PDB entry 7TAC | electron microscopy, 3.60 A resolution | chains A and C of the 6 polymer chains in the assembly

# Chain A
Molecule: Regulatory protein NPR1
From: Arabidopsis thaliana
UniProt: P93002 (NPR1_ARATH); numbering as in UniProt (aligned over 1-593)
Chain sequence (609 residues; numbered -5 to 603; the number before each row is that of its first residue; numbers below 1 keep their minus sign (Gly-5 is residue -5)):
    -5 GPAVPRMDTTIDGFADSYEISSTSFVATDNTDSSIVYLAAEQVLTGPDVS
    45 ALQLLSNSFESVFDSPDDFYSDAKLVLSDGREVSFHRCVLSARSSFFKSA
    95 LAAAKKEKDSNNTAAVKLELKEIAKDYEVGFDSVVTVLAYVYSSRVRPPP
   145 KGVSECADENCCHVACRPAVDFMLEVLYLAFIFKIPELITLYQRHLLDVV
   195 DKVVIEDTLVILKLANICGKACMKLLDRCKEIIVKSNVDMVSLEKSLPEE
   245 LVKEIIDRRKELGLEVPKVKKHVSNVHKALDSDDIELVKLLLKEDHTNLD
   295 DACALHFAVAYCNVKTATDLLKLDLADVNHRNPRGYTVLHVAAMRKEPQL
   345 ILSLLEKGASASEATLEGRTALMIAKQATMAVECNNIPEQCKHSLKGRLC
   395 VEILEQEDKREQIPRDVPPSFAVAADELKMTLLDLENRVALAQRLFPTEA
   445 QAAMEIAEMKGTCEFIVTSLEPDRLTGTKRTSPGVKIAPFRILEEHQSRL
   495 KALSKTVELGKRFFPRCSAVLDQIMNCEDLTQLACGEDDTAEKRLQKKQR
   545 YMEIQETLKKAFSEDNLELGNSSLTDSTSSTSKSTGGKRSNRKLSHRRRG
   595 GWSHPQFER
Disordered / not traced: -5 to 41, 101-108, 380-387, 405-603
Sequence notes: expression tag (-5 to 0, 594-603)
Bound ions: Zn2+: Cys150, Cys155, His157, Cys160
Swiss-Prot annotation at these positions:
  - zinc finger: Val147 to Arg161 (C2HC NPR-type)
  - motif: Ile345 to Leu348 (SIM3, required fo binding to SUMO3 and subsequent sumoylation), Lys537 to Lys554 (Nuclear localization signal)
  - binding site (Zn(2+)): Cys150, Cys155, His157, Cys160
  - binding site (salicylate): Arg432
  - modified residue: Ser11 (Phosphoserine), Ser15 (Phosphoserine), Ser55 (Phosphoserine), Ser59 (Phosphoserine), Cys156 (S-nitrosocysteine)
  - natural variant: Ser93 (S93N: In strain: cv. Wassilewskija), Ala96 (A96T: In strain: cv. Wassilewskija), Ala108 (deletion: In strain: cv. Wassilewskija), Ser268 (S268W: In strain: cv. Wassilewskija), Gln406 (Q406P: In strain: cv. Wassilewskija)
  - mutagenesis: Ser11 (S11A: Loss of ubiquitination and degradation, but normal interaction with SUMO3 and subsequent sumoylation associated with its localization to nuclear bodies; when associated with A-15 ...), Ser15 (S15A: Loss of ubiquitination and degradation, but normal interaction with SUMO3 and subsequent sumoylation associated with its localization to nuclear bodies; when associated with A-11 ...), Leu49 (L49D: In dim; impaired dimerization and oligomerization leading to increased nuclear accumulation, but lost ability to activate as-1 elements-containing gene promoters (e.g ...), Phe53 (F53D: In dim; impaired dimerization and oligomerization leading to increased nuclear accumulation, but lost ability to activate as-1 elements-containing gene promoters (e.g ...), Ser55 (S55A: Normal binding to SUMO3 and subsequent sumoylation associated with its localization to nuclear bodies and elevated levels of defense genes expression (e.g ...), Val56 (V56D: In dim; impaired dimerization and oligomerization leading to increased nuclear accumulation, but lost ability to activate as-1 elements-containing gene promoters (e.g ...), Ser59 (S59A: Normal binding to SUMO3 and subsequent sumoylation associated with its localization to nuclear bodies and elevated levels of defense genes expression (e.g ...), Cys82 (C82A: Prevents oligomerization but not homodimerization and leads to nuclear localization. Constitutive PR1 gene expression conferring constitutive resistance to Pseudomonas syringae pv ...), Val83 (V83K: In dim; impaired dimerization and oligomerization leading to increased nuclear accumulation, but lost ability to activate as-1 elements-containing gene promoters (e.g ...), Cys150 (C150A: Defective interaction with TGA factors (e.g. TGA3) and consequent disruption of transcriptional regulatory activity; C150Y: In npr1-2 ...), Ala151 to Asp152 (Defective interaction with TGA factors (e.g. TGA3) and consequent disruption of transcriptional regulatory activity), Cys155 (C155A: Defective interaction with TGA factors (e.g. TGA3) and consequent disruption of transcriptional regulatory activity; C155Y: In npr1-35; defective interaction with TGA factors (e.g ...), 12 further mutagenesis entries in UniProt
What the authors report for this chain:
  - mutagenesis - L281D, L284D: abolished signaling in response to SA
  - mutagenesis - H300Y, H334Y: abolished signaling (citing earlier work)
  - mutagenesis - C150A, C150Y, C155A, C155Y, C160A: decreased binding to TGA3
  - mutagenesis - C150A, C150Y, C155A, C155Y, C160A: decreased signaling
  - mutagenesis - H157A: unchanged signaling
  - mutagenesis - A151P/D152R: abolished binding to TGA3
  - mutagenesis - A151P/D152R: abolished signaling
  - mutagenesis - L346D, L393D, I397D: decreased signaling in response to SA
  - mutagenesis - L346D, L393D, Q400C/E401L/R506C: unchanged binding to TGA3
  - mutagenesis - Q400C/E401L/R506C: increased signaling
  - mutagenesis - L49D/F53D/V56D/V83K: abolished binding to Regulatory protein NPR1 (chain A)

# Chain C
Molecule: Transcription factor TGA3
From: Arabidopsis thaliana
UniProt: Q39234 (TGA3_ARATH); residues 87-384 here = UniProt positions 87-384
Chain sequence (323 residues; row label = number of the first residue in the row):
    84 GPANNDQDEDRINDKMKRRLAQNREAARKSRLRKKAHVQQLEESRLKLSQ
   134 LEQELVRARQQGLCVRNSSDTSYLGPAGNMNSGIAAFEMEYTHWLEEQNR
   184 RVSEIRTALQAHIGDIELKMLVDSCLNHYANLFRMKADAAKADVFFLMSG
   234 MWRTSTERFFQWIGGFRPSELLNVVMPYVEPLTDQQLLEVRNLQQSSQQA
   284 EEALSQGLDKLQQGLVESIAIQIKVVESVNHGAPMASAMENLQALESFVN
   334 QADHLRQQTLQQMSKILTTRQAARGLLALGEYFHRLRALSSLWAARPREH
   384 TGGDYKDDDDKSSGYPYDVPDYA
Disordered / not traced: 84-163, 310-315, 379-406
Sequence notes: expression tag (84-86, 385-406)
Swiss-Prot annotation at these positions:
  - region: Lys98 to Lys118 (Basic motif), Leu124 to Leu138 (Leucine-zipper)
  - motif: Met99 to Asn106 (Nuclear localization signal)
  - binding site (hexadecanoate): Lys219, Arg236, Phe249

# Interface between chain A and chain C
Residue-residue contacts (18; chain A residue first):
  Asn269(A) - Pro264(C)
  Lys272(A) - Glu263(C)  salt bridge
  Lys272(A) - Pro264(C)
  Ser276(A) - Arg353(C)
  Ser276(A) - Arg357(C)  hydrogen bond
  Asp277(A) - Ile196(C)
  Asp277(A) - Arg353(C)  salt bridge
  Asp278(A) - Arg353(C)  salt bridge
  Glu280(A) - Asp198(C)
  Glu280(A) - Thr351(C)
  Glu280(A) - Thr352(C)  hydrogen bond
  Leu281(A) - Pro264(C)
  Leu281(A) - Gln354(C)
  Glu288(A) - Thr266(C)
  Glu288(A) - Asp267(C)  hydrogen bond (side chain-backbone)
  Glu288(A) - Gln268(C)
  His290(A) - Asp267(C)  salt bridge
  Asn307(A) - His195(C)  hydrogen bond
Interface residues without a listed pair, chain A (12 interface residues in all): Leu284, Leu285
Interface residues without a listed pair, chain C (14 interface residues in all): Gln269
Interface features reported in the paper:
  - interface residues, chain A: Lys272(A), Ser276(A), Asp277(A), Asp278(A), Glu280(A), Leu281(A), Leu284(A), Glu288(A), His290(A)
  - hot spots on chain A (mutagenesis) - L281D, L284D: abolished binding to Transcription factor TGA3 (chain C)
  - interface residues, chain C: Glu263(C), Pro264(C), Thr266(C), Asp267(C), Thr351(C), Thr352(C), Arg353(C), Arg357(C)

# Overview
12 residues of chain A face 14 of chain C across their interface; the contacts include 4 hydrogen bonds and 4
salt bridges. Among the polar pairs are Lys272(A)-Glu263(C), Asp277(A)-Arg353(C) and Asp278(A)-Arg353(C). The
paper reports that C150A, C150Y and C155A of chain A, among others, reduce binding to TGA3; interface residues
Lys272(A), Ser276(A) and Glu263(C) among others; 16 substitutions were tested in all.
Chain A is Regulatory protein NPR1 and chain C is Transcription factor TGA3, both from Arabidopsis thaliana;
the structure, Cryo-EM structure of the (TGA3)2-(NPR1)2-(TGA3)2 complex, was determined by electron
microscopy, deposited together with 7MK2, 7MK3, 7TAD and 7TAE.
